8BF8 - chains A and B; structure by electron microscopy, 2.80 A resolution.

[Chain A]
Protein: RNA-guided DNA endonuclease TnpB
Source organism: Deinococcus radiodurans R1
Notes: EC 3.1.21.-
UniProtKB: Q7DF80 (DRA2B_DEIRA); residue numbers follow UniProt; this construct covers 1-408
Sequence (408 residues; numbered 1 to 408; the number before each row is that of its first residue):
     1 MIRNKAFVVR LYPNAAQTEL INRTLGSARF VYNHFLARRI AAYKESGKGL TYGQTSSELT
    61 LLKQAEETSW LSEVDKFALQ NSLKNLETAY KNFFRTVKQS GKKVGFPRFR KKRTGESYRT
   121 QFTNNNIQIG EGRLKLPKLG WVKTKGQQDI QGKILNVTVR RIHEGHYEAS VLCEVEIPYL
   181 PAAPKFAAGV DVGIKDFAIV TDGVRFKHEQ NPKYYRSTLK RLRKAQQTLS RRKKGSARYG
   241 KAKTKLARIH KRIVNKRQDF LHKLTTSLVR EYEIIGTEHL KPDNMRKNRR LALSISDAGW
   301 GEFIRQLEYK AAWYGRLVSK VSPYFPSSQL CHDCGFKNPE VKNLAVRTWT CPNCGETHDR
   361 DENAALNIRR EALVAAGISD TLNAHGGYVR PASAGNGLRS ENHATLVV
Disordered / not traced: 44-49, 96-105, 277-297, 321-358, 378-408

[Chain B]
Molecule: Deinococcus radiodurans R1 chromosome 1
Source organism: Deinococcus radiodurans R1
Sequence (150 nucleotides; each row starts with the number of its first residue; numbers below 1 keep their minus sign (C-133 is residue -133)):
  -133 CAUUCGGCGU GAAGCGUUGG UGGCUGCGGG AAUCUCAGAC ACCUUAAACG CUCAUGGAGG
   -73 CUAUGUCAGA CCUGCUUCGG CGGGCAAUGG UCUGCGAAGU GAGAAUCACG CGACUUUAGU
   -13 CGUGUGAGGU UCAAGAGUCC CUUGGCGCCC
Disordered / not traced: -133 to -119, -60 to -53, -19 to -16, 5-16

[Chain A / chain B interface]
Contacting residue pairs (77):
  Asn4(A) with G1(B), base contact
  Lys5(A) with G1(B), sugar contact
  Ala6(A) with G1(B), hydrogen bond to the sugar; A2(B), sugar contact
  Val8(A) with A2(B), sugar contact
  Arg10(A) with G-105(B), phosphate contact; G-104(B), salt bridge to the phosphate
  Tyr12(A) with G-106(B), hydrogen bond to the phosphate; G-105(B), sugar contact
  Ser117(A) with U4(B), hydrogen bond to the phosphate
  Lys143(A) with G-8(B), salt bridge to the phosphate
  Lys145(A) with G-105(B), sugar contact; G-6(B), base contact
  Gly146(A) with G-105(B), base contact
  Gln148(A) with A0(B), base contact
  Arg160(A) with G3(B), salt bridge to the phosphate; U4(B), salt bridge to the phosphate
  Ser170(A) with A2(B), hydrogen bond to the phosphate; G3(B), hydrogen bond to the phosphate
  Leu172(A) with G1(B), base contact
  Lys213(A) with A-102(B), hydrogen bond to the sugar
  Tyr214(A) with A-102(B), phosphate contact; U-101(B), hydrogen bond to the phosphate
  Arg221(A) with C-110(B), salt bridge to the phosphate; U-109(B), salt bridge to the phosphate
  Arg223(A) with A-64(B), hydrogen bond to the base
  Lys224(A) with C-85(B), salt bridge to the phosphate; C-73(B), phosphate contact; U-72(B), phosphate contact
  Gln226(A) with A-64(B), base contact
  Gln227(A) with C-73(B), hydrogen bond to the phosphate; U-72(B), hydrogen bond to the phosphate
  Thr228(A) with G-35(B), phosphate contact
  Arg231(A) with G-74(B), hydrogen bond to the phosphate; C-73(B), salt bridge to the phosphate; A-36(B), hydrogen bond to the phosphate; G-35(B), salt bridge to the phosphate
  Arg232(A) with G-35(B), salt bridge to the phosphate; U-34(B), salt bridge to the phosphate
  Lys233(A) with G-35(B), phosphate contact; U-34(B), hydrogen bond to the phosphate
  Ser236(A) with U-34(B), hydrogen bond to the phosphate; G-33(B), hydrogen bond to the phosphate
  Ala237(A) with G-33(B), hydrogen bond to the phosphate; A-32(B), phosphate contact
  Arg238(A) with C-81(B), base contact; U-34(B), hydrogen bond to the base; G-33(B), hydrogen bond to the base; A-32(B), base contact
  Tyr239(A) with U-34(B), phosphate contact
  Lys245(A) with G-84(B), hydrogen bond to the base
  Arg248(A) with G-108(B), salt bridge to the phosphate; C-107(B), salt bridge to the phosphate
  Arg252(A) with G-108(B), salt bridge to the phosphate
  Asn255(A) with G-104(B), sugar contact
  Lys256(A) with A-103(B), hydrogen bond to the phosphate; A-102(B), salt bridge to the phosphate
  Asp259(A) with G-104(B), hydrogen bond to the base; A-103(B), sugar contact
  His262(A) with A-1(B), sugar contact; A0(B), sugar contact; A2(B), salt bridge to the phosphate
  Lys263(A) with G-104(B), base contact; A-103(B), hydrogen bond to the base; C-2(B), hydrogen bond to the base; A-1(B), sugar contact
  Thr266(A) with A-1(B), phosphate contact; A0(B), phosphate contact
  Arg270(A) with A-1(B), salt bridge to the phosphate; A0(B), salt bridge to the phosphate
  Arg305(A) with A2(B), salt bridge to the phosphate
  Tyr309(A) with G1(B), sugar contact
  Lys310(A) with A0(B), sugar contact; G1(B), phosphate contact
  Trp313(A) with G1(B), phosphate contact
  Tyr314(A) with A0(B), hydrogen bond to the phosphate; G1(B), phosphate contact
Other interface residues (no listed pair), chain A (51 interface residues in all): Asn85, Arg110, Thr158, Arg216, Ser217, Lys241, Gln258
Other interface residues (no listed pair), chain B (35 interface residues in all): G-111, A-86, U-82, A-80

[Summary]
The interface between chain A and chain B involves 51 residues on one side and 35 on the other; the contacts
include 24 hydrogen bonds and 19 salt bridges. Polar contacts include Arg223(A)-A-64(B), Arg238(A)-U-34(B) and
Arg238(A)-G-33(B).
Chain A is RNA-guided DNA endonuclease TnpB and chain B is Deinococcus radiodurans R1 chromosome 1, both from
Deinococcus radiodurans R1; the structure, ISDra2 TnpB in complex with reRNA, was determined by electron
microscopy (same publication as 8EX9 and 8EXA).
